PDB entry 9MIB | electron microscopy, 2.80 A resolution | chains G and F of the 18 polymer chains in the assembly

== Chain G ==
Protein: RM20A3 heavy chain Fv
From: Macaca mulatta
Amino-acid sequence (125 residues; row label = number of the first residue in the row; a row labelled like 82A-82C holds insertion residues (82A, then the next letters in order)):
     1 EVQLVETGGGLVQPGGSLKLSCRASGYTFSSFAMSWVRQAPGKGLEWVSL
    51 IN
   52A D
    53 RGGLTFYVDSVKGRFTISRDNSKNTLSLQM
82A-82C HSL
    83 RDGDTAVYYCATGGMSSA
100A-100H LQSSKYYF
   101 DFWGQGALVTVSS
Unresolved in the structure: 112-113
Disulfide bonds: Cys22-Cys92

== Chain F ==
Protein: Envelope glycoprotein gp160
From: Human immunodeficiency virus 1
UniProtKB: Q2N0S6 (Q2N0S6_9HIV1); residues 512-664 here correspond to UniProt positions 509-661 (UniProt number = residue number - 3)
Amino-acid sequence (153 residues; numbered 512 to 664; the number before each row is that of its first residue):
   512 AVGIGAVFLGFLGAAGSTMGAASMTLTVQARNLLSGIVQQQSNLLRAPEA
   562 QQHLLKLTVWGIKQLQARVLAVERYLRDQQLLGIWGCSGKLICCTNVPWN
   612 SSWSNRNLSEIWDNMTWLQWDKEISNYTQIIYGLLEESQNQQEKNEQDLL
   662 ALD
Unresolved in the structure: 512-517, 547-568
Construct notes: conflict Pro559 (Ile556 in Q2N0S6), Cys605 (Thr602 in Q2N0S6)
Disulfide bonds: Cys598-Cys604
Covalently attached groups: N-acetylglucosamine (NAG) linked to Asn611, Asn637

== How chain G and chain F interact ==
Pairs across the interface (18):
  Arg53(G) - Asn656(F)  hydrogen bond (side chain-backbone)
  Arg53(G) - Glu657(F)
  Arg53(G) - Leu660(F)
  Gly55(G) - Glu657(F)
  Leu56(G) - Glu657(F)
  Leu56(G) - Leu660(F)  hydrophobic
  Leu56(G) - Leu661(F)  hydrophobic
  Phe58(G) - Leu661(F)  hydrophobic
  Phe58(G) - Asp664(F)
  Met97(G) - Asp664(F)
  Ser98(G) - Leu663(F)
  Ser99(G) - Leu660(F)
  Ser99(G) - Leu663(F)
  Ala100(G) - Asp659(F)
  Ala100(G) - Leu660(F)
  Ala100(G) - Leu663(F)
  Tyr100F(G) - Leu663(F)  hydrogen bond (side chain-backbone)
  Tyr100F(G) - Asp664(F)
Other interface residues (no listed pair), chain G (12 interface residues in all): Asn52, Asp52A, Leu100A

== Overview ==
Chain G and chain F form an interface of 12 and 7 residues respectively, with 2 hydrogen bonds. Polar pairs
include Arg53(G)-Asn656(F) and Tyr100F(G)-Leu663(F). N-acetylglucosamine is covalently linked to Asn611(F) and
Asn637(F).
Here chain G is RM20A3 heavy chain Fv (Macaca mulatta) and chain F is Envelope glycoprotein gp160 (Human
immunodeficiency virus 1). Entry 9MIB (206-9C09 Fab in complex with HIV-1 GT1.1 v4.1 SOSIP Env trimer and
RM20A3 Fab) was determined by electron microscopy together with 9MIA, 9MIC, 9MID, 9MIF, 9MIH, 9MII and 4
further entries from the same study.
